PDB entry 6KI3 | X-ray diffraction, 2.35 A resolution | chains A and D of the 4 polymer chains in the assembly

[Chain A]
Protein: Probable AP endonuclease
Source organism: African swine fever virus (isolate Tick/South Africa/Pretoriuskop Pr4/1996)
Notes: EC 3.1.21.-
Reference sequence: P0C9C6 (APE_ASFP4); residue numbers follow UniProt; this construct covers 1-40, 42-296
Amino-acid sequence (301 residues; row label = number of the first residue in the row; note: 1 number in that range is skipped by the numbering (no residue carries it; nothing is unmodelled there); numbers below 1 keep their minus sign (Gly-4 is residue -4)):
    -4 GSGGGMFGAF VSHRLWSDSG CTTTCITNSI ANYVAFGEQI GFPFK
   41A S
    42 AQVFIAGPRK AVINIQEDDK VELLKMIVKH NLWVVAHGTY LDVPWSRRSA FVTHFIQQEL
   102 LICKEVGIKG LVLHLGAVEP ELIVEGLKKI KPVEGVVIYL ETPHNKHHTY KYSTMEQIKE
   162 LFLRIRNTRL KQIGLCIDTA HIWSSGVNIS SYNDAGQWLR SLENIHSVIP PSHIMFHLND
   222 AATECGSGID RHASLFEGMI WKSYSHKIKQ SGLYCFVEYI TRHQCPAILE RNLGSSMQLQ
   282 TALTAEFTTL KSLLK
Unresolved in the structure: -4 to -2
Sequence notes: expression tag (-4 to 0)
Swiss-Prot annotation at these positions:
  - binding site (Zn(2+)): His78, His115, Glu142, His182, His218, Asp231, His233, Glu271
  - mutagenesis: Cys16 (C16A: 6-fold decrease in DNA binding and 2-fold decrease in cleavage activities; when associated with A-20), Cys20 (C20A: 6-fold decrease in DNA binding and 2-fold decrease in cleavage activities; when associated with A-16)
Disulfides: Cys16-Cys20
Ion coordination: Zn2+ site 1: His78, His115, Glu142 (shared with 3DR_10(D) of chain D); Zn2+ site 2: Glu142, Asp179, His218, Glu271 (shared with 3DR_10(D) of chain D); Zn2+ site 3: His182, Asp231, His233 (shared with 3DR_10(D) of chain D)
What the authors report for this chain:
  - Zn2+ coordination: His78, His115, Glu142, Asp179, His182, Asp231, His233, Glu271
  - binding site for the 8-nt DNA strand (chain D): Phe5, His8, Phe45, Arg50, Tyr81, His145, Glu271, Asn273
  - binding site for the 17-nt DNA strand: Ser14, Arg50, Ala52, His148, His149
  - contacts within the chain: Leu219-Arg272 (hydrogen bond), Asn220-Arg272 (hydrogen bond), Arg272-Glu287
  - conformationally variable residues: Cys16
  - mutagenesis - C16A/C20A (2-fold), Y81A (240-fold), H145A (7-fold), H148A/H149A (3.5-fold), R272A (7-fold), N273A (35-fold): decreased catalytic activity
  - mutagenesis - H8A (68-folds), H8A/S14A (12-fold), S14A (68-folds), C16A/C20A (6-fold), Y81A (1.39 +/- 0.05 uM), H145A (2.5-fold), H148A/H149A (15-fold), R272A (4.5-fold), N273A (1.49 +/- 0.06 uM): decreased binding to DNA
  - mutagenesis - H8A, H8A/S14A, S14A: decreased catalytic activity on DNA-3

[Chain D]
Molecule: 8-nt DNA strand
Sequence (8 nucleotides; numbered 10 to 17; the number before each row is that of its first residue):
    10 XCGACGAG
Modified residues: 3DR (1',2'-dideoxyribofuranose-5'-phosphate) at position 10
Ion coordination: Zn2+ site 1: 3DR_10 (shared with His78(A), His115(A), Glu142(A) of chain A)

[How chain A and chain D interact]
Pairs across the interface (24):
  Phe5(A) - 3DR_10(D)  sugar contact
  Ser7(A) - DG12(D)  phosphate contact
  His8(A) - DG12(D)  hydrogen bond to the phosphate
  His8(A) - DA13(D)  salt bridge to the phosphate
  Arg9(A) - DG12(D)  phosphate contact
  Phe45(A) - 3DR_10(D)  sugar contact
  Phe45(A) - DC11(D)  phosphate contact
  Gly48(A) - DG12(D)  sugar contact
  Pro49(A) - DC11(D)  sugar contact
  Arg50(A) - DC11(D)  base contact
  Asn55(A) - DG12(D)  sugar contact
  Asn55(A) - DA13(D)  sugar contact
  His78(A) - 3DR_10(D)  salt bridge to the phosphate
  Tyr81(A) - 3DR_10(D)  sugar contact
  Tyr81(A) - DC11(D)  hydrogen bond to the phosphate
  His115(A) - 3DR_10(D)  salt bridge to the phosphate
  Glu142(A) - 3DR_10(D)  phosphate contact
  Asp179(A) - 3DR_10(D)  phosphate contact
  His182(A) - 3DR_10(D)  salt bridge to the phosphate
  Asp231(A) - 3DR_10(D)  phosphate contact
  His233(A) - 3DR_10(D)  salt bridge to the phosphate
  Glu271(A) - 3DR_10(D)  sugar contact
  Asn273(A) - 3DR_10(D)  hydrogen bond to the phosphate
  Asn273(A) - DC11(D)  hydrogen bond to the phosphate
Also at the interface, not in a pair above, chain A (22 interface residues in all): Val6, Gln43, His218

[Summary]
22 residues of chain A face 4 of chain D across their interface, with 4 hydrogen bonds and 5 salt bridges.
Polar pairs include His8(A)-DG12(D), Tyr81(A)-DC11(D) and Asn273(A)-3DR_10(D). The paper reports a binding
site for the 8-nt DNA strand (chain D) at Phe5(A), His8(A) and Phe45(A) among others; H8A, H8A/S14A and S14A
of chain A, among others, reduce binding to DNA; 9 substitutions were tested in all.
Here chain A is Probable AP endonuclease (African swine fever virus (isolate Tick/South Africa/Pretoriuskop
Pr4/1996)) and chain D is an 8-nt DNA strand. Entry 6KI3 (The crystal structure of AsfvAP:dF commplex) was
determined by X-ray diffraction (same publication as 6KHY).
